Entry 9CF0 (electron microscopy, 3.47 A resolution); this record covers chains P and T of the 5 polymer chains in the assembly.

== Chain P ==
Name: Maltose/maltodextrin-binding periplasmic protein, Parasitella parasitica Fanzor 1
Source organism: Parasitella parasitica
UniProt: chimeric construct of P0AEX9, A0A0B7NJM7: residues -390 to -25 from P0AEX9 (MALE_ECOLI) positions 27-392 (UniProt number = residue number + 417); residues 3-850 from A0A0B7NJM7 positions 2-849 (UniProt number = residue number - 1)
Amino-acid sequence (1259 residues; row label = number of the first residue in the row; numbers below 1 keep their minus sign (Met-408 is residue -408)):
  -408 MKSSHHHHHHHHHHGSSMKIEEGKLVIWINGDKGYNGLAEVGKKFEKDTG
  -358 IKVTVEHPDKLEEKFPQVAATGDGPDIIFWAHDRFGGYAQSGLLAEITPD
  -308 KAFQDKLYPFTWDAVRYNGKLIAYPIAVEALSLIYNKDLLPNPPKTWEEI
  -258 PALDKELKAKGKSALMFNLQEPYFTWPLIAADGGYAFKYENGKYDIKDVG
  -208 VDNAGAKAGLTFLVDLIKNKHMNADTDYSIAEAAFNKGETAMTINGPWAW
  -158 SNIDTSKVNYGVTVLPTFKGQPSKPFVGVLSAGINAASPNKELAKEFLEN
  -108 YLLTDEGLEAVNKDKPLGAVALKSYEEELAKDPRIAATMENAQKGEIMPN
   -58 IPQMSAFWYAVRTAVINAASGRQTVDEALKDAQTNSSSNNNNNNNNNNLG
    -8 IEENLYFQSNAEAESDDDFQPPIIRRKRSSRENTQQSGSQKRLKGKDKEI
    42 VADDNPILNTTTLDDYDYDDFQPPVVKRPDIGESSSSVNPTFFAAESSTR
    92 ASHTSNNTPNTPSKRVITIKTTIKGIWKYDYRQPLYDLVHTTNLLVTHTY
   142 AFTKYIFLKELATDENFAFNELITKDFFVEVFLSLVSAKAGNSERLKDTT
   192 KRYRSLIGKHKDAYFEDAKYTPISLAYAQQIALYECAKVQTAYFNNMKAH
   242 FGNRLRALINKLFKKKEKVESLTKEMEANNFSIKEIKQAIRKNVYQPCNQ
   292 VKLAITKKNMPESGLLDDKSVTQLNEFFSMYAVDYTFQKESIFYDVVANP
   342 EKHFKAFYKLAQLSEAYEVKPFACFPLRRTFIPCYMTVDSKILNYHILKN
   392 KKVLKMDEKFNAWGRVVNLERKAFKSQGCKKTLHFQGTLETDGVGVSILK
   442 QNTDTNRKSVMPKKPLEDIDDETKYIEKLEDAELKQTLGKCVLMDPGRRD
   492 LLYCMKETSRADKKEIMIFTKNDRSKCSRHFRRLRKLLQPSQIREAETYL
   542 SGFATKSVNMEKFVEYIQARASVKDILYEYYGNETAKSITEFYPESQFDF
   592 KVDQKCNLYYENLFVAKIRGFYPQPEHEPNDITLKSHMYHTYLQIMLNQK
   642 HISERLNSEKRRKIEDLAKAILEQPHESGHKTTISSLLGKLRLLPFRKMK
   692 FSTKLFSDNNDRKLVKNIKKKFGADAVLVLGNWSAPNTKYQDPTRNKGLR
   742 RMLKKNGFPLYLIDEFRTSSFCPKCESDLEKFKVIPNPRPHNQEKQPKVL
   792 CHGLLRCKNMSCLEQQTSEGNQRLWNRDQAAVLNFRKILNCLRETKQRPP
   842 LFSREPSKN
Disordered / not traced: -408 to 102, 449-464, 808-811, 845-850
Sequence notes: expression tag (-408 to -391); linker (-24 to 2)
Ion coordination: Zn2+: Cys763, Cys766
Reported in the primary citation:
  - binding site for DNA target strand (chain T): Arg448

== Chain T ==
Molecule: DNA target strand
Source organism: synthetic construct
Sequence (57 nucleotides; numbered -45 to 11; the number before each row is that of its first residue; numbers below 1 keep their minus sign (DG-45 is residue -45)):
   -45 GTCAAAAGGAAATTAGTTTTTGAACGAGCTCTGTTTGCTGGATGTTTATC
     5 CCGGGTA
Disordered / not traced: -45 to -4, 11

== How chain P and chain T interact ==
Pairs across the interface (25; chain P residue first):
  Val107(P) with DT-1(T), base contact
  Asn183(P) with DC5(T), hydrogen bond to the sugar
  Arg186(P) with DC4(T), hydrogen bond to the sugar
  Leu224(P) with DT0(T), base contact; DT1(T), base contact
  Tyr225(P) with DT0(T), sugar contact
  Thr232(P) with DT-3(T), sugar contact; DG-2(T), sugar contact
  Asn236(P) with DT-3(T), hydrogen bond to the sugar
  Lys239(P) with DT-3(T), salt bridge to the phosphate
  Asp380(P) with DT0(T), phosphate contact
  Ser381(P) with DT0(T), phosphate contact; DT1(T), hydrogen bond to the phosphate
  Lys382(P) with DT1(T), salt bridge to the phosphate; DA2(T), salt bridge to the phosphate
  Met397(P) with DT1(T), phosphate contact; DA2(T), phosphate contact
  Lys400(P) with DT1(T), salt bridge to the phosphate
  Thr429(P) with DT0(T), sugar contact
  Leu440(P) with DT-1(T), base contact
  Thr446(P) with DT0(T), phosphate contact; DT1(T), hydrogen bond to the phosphate
  Asn447(P) with DT1(T), sugar contact
  Arg448(P) with DT-1(T), salt bridge to the phosphate; DT0(T), salt bridge to the phosphate
Other interface residues (no listed pair), chain P (23 interface residues in all): Lys105, Leu395, Lys396, Gln427, Gln442

== Overview ==
Chain P and chain T form an interface of 23 and 8 residues respectively; the contacts include 5 hydrogen bonds
and 6 salt bridges. Among the polar pairs are Asn183(P)-DC5(T), Arg186(P)-DC4(T) and Asn236(P)-DT-3(T).
Cys763(P) and Cys766(P) form the Zn2+ site. The paper reports a binding site for DNA target strand (chain T)
at Arg448(P).
Here chain P is Maltose/maltodextrin-binding periplasmic protein, Parasitella parasitica Fanzor 1 (Parasitella
parasitica) and chain T is DNA target strand (synthetic construct). Entry 9CF0 (Parasitella parasitica Fanzor
(PpFz) State 1) was determined by electron microscopy (same publication as 9CER, 9CES, 9CET, 9CEU, 9CEV, 9CEW
and 6 further entries).
